Entry 7ONQ (X-ray diffraction, 1.65 A resolution); this record covers chain A.

Chain A:
Name: Carbonic anhydrase 2
Source organism: Homo sapiens
Notes: EC 4.2.1.1, 4.2.1.69
Reference sequence: P00918 (CAH2_HUMAN); residues 3-260 here = UniProt positions 3-260
Amino-acid sequence (260 residues; each row starts with the number of its first residue):
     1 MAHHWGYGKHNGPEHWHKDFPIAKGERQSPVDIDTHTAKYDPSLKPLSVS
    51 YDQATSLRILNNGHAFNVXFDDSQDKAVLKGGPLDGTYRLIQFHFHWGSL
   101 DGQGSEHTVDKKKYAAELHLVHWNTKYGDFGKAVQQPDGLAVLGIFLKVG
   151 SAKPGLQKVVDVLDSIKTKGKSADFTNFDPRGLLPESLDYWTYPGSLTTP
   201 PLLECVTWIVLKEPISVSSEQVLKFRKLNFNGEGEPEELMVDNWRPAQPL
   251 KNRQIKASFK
Unresolved in the structure: 1-4, 260
Covalently attached groups: compound VKZ linked to VI3_69
Modified positions: VI3 ((2R)-2-azanyl-3-[bis(oxidanylidene)-$l5-sulfanyl]propanoic acid) at position 69
Sequence notes: initiating methionine (1); expression tag (2); engineered mutation VI3_69 (Glu in P00918)
Metal / ion sites: Zn2+: His94, His96, His119 (together with VKZ)
Small-molecule neighbours: VKZ (4-[2-(4-azanyl-9-chloranyl-2',3',4',5',6'-pentamethyl-7-oxidanylidene-spiro[1$l4,8-diaza-9$L8-iridabicyclo[4.3.0]nona-1,3,5-triene-9,1'-1$L8-iridapentacyclo[2.2.0.01,3.01,5.02,6]hexane]-8-yl)ethyl]benzenesulfonamide): Arg58, Leu60, Asn62, His64, Asn67, Val68, Ile91, Gln92, His94, His96, Glu106, His119, Val121, Phe130, Val134, Val142, Ser196, Leu197, Thr198, Thr199, Pro200, Pro201, Trp208
Swiss-Prot annotation at these positions:
  - active site: His64 (Proton donor/acceptor)
  - binding site (Zn(2+)): His94, His96, His119
  - binding site (substrate): Thr198, Thr199
  - site: Tyr7 (Fine-tunes the proton-transfer properties of H-64), Asn62 (Fine-tunes the proton-transfer properties of H-64), Asn67 (Fine-tunes the proton-transfer properties of H-64), Gln92 (Involved in the binding of some activators, including histamine and L-histidine)
  - modified residue (Phosphoserine): Ser165, Ser172

Overview:
Covalently linked compound VKZ: at VI3_69. The Zn2+ site is built by His94, His96 and His119. Curated
annotation (UniProt) lists active-site residue His64, 3 Zn2+-binding residues and substrate-binding residues
Thr198 and Thr199.
Chain A is Carbonic anhydrase 2 (Homo sapiens); the structure, Carbonic anhydrase II mutant (E69C) dually
binding an IrCp* complex to generate an artificial transfer hydrogenase ..., was determined by X-ray
diffraction, deposited together with 7ONM, 7ONP and 7ONV.
